PDB entry 4J2X | X-ray diffraction, 2.85 A resolution | chains A and G of the 4 polymer chains in the assembly

# Chain A
Protein: Recombining binding protein suppressor of hairless
Organism: Mus musculus
Notes: fragment: Core domain
UniProt: P31266 (SUH_MOUSE); numbering as in UniProt (aligned over 53-474)
Chain sequence (427 residues; numbered 48 to 474; the number before each row is that of its first residue):
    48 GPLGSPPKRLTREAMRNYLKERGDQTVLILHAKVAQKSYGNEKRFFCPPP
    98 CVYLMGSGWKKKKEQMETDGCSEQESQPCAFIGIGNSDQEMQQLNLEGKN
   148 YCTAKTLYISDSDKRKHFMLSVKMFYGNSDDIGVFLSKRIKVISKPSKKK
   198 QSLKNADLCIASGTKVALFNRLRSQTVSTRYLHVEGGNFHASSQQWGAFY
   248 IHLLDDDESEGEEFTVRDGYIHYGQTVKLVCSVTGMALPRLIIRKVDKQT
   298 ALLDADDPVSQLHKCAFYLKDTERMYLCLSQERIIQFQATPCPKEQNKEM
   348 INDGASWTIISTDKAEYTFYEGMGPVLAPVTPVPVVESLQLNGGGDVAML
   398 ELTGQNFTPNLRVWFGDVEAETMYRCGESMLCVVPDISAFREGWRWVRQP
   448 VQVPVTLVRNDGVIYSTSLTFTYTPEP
Not modelled in the structure: 48-52, 473-474
Construct notes: expression tag (48-52); engineered mutation Thr115 (Arg in P31266)
What the authors report for this chain:
  - mutagenesis - V263R (1.6fold): unchanged binding to Four and a half LIM domains protein 1
  - mutagenesis - Q333R (4.3fold): decreased binding to Four and a half LIM domains protein 1
  - mutagenesis - F261R: abolished binding to tetrapeptide -VWWP- of KyoT2
  - mutagenesis - F261R, A284R: decreased signaling with Four and a half LIM domains protein 1
  - mutagenesis - V263R, Q333R: unchanged signaling with Four and a half LIM domains protein 1

# Chain G
Molecule: 15-nt DNA strand
Sequence (15 nucleotides; numbered 1 to 15; the number before each row is that of its first residue):
     1 AATCTTTCCCACAGT

# How chain A and chain G interact
Pairs across the interface (18; chain A residue first):
  Lys84(A) - DT6(G)  salt bridge to the phosphate
  Tyr86(A) - DT5(G)  sugar contact
  Tyr86(A) - DT6(G)  hydrogen bond to the phosphate
  Tyr86(A) - DT7(G)  phosphate contact
  Arg91(A) - DC8(G)  base contact
  Asp158(A) - DT7(G)  phosphate contact
  Ser191(A) - DC4(G)  sugar contact
  Ser191(A) - DT5(G)  hydrogen bond to the phosphate
  Ser191(A) - DT6(G)  base contact
  Lys192(A) - DT5(G)  base contact
  Lys192(A) - DT6(G)  base contact
  Ser194(A) - DC4(G)  hydrogen bond to the phosphate
  Lys196(A) - DT3(G)  phosphate contact
  Gln198(A) - DC4(G)  phosphate contact
  Arg220(A) - DC12(G)  sugar contact
  Arg220(A) - DA13(G)  salt bridge to the phosphate
  Gln222(A) - DC12(G)  hydrogen bond to the base
  Gln222(A) - DA13(G)  sugar contact
Also at the interface, not in a pair above, chain A (15 interface residues in all): Glu89, Lys161, Lys197, Val224
Also at the interface, not in a pair above, chain G (11 interface residues in all): DC9, DA11, DG14

# Summary
Chain A and chain G form an interface of 15 and 11 residues respectively; the contacts include 4 hydrogen
bonds and 2 salt bridges. Among the polar pairs are Gln222(A)-DC12(G), Tyr86(A)-DT6(G) and Ser191(A)-DT5(G).
From the paper: F261R and A284R of chain A reduce signaling with Four and a half LIM domains protein 1; Q333R
of chain A reduces binding to Four and a half LIM domains protein 1.
Here chain A is Recombining binding protein suppressor of hairless (Mus musculus) and chain G is a 15-nt DNA
strand. Entry 4J2X (CSL (RBP-Jk) with corepressor KyoT2 bound to DNA) was determined by X-ray diffraction.
